Entry 2P5W (X-ray diffraction, 2.20 A resolution); this record covers chains C and E of the 5 polymer chains in the assembly.

[Chain C]
Name: Cancer/testis antigen 1B
UniProtKB: P78358 (CTG1B_HUMAN); residues 1-9 here correspond to UniProt positions 157-165 (UniProt number = residue number + 156)
Sequence (9 residues; numbered 1 to 9; the number before each row is that of its first residue):
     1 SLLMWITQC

[Chain E]
Name: Hypothetical protein
From: Homo sapiens
UniProtKB: Q2YDB4 (Q2YDB4_HUMAN); aligned to UniProt positions 22-262 over residues 1-241 (the alignment contains insertions or deletions, so no single offset holds)
Sequence (243 residues; numbered 0 to 242; the number before each row is that of its first residue; numbering starts at 0):
     0 MGVTQTPKFQ VLKTGQSMTL QCAQDMNHEY MSWYRQDPGM GLRLIHYSVS VGMTDQGEVP
    60 NGYNVSRSTI EDFPLRLLSA APSQTSVYFC ASSYLGNTGE LFFGEGSRLT VLEDLKNVFP
   120 PEVAVFEPSE AEISHTQKAT LVCLATGFYP DHVELSWWVN GKEVHSGVCT DPQPLKEQPA
   180 LNDSRYALSS RLRVSATFWQ DPRNHFRCQV QFYGLSENDE WTQDRAKPVT QIVSAEAWGR
   240 ADQ
Disordered / not traced: 242
Disulfide bonds: Cys21-Cys89, Cys142-Cys207

[Interface between chain C and chain E]
Residue-residue contacts - 10 pairs, chain C then chain E:
  Trp5(C) - Tyr93(E)
  Trp5(C) - Leu94(E)
  Trp5(C) - Gly95(E)
  Ile6(C) - Leu94(E)  hydrogen bond (backbone-backbone)
  Ile6(C) - Gly95(E)
  Thr7(C) - Gly95(E)
  Thr7(C) - Asn96(E)  hydrogen bond (side chain-backbone)
  Gln8(C) - Asn26(E)  hydrogen bond (side chain-backbone)
  Gln8(C) - Glu28(E)  hydrogen bond
  Gln8(C) - Tyr93(E)
Interface residues without a listed pair, chain C (5 interface residues in all): Met4
Interface residues without a listed pair, chain E (7 interface residues in all): Gly98

[Summary]
5 residues of chain C and 7 residues of chain E are in contact; the contacts include 4 hydrogen bonds. Polar
pairs include Thr7(C)-Asn96(E), Gln8(C)-Asn26(E) and Gln8(C)-Glu28(E).
Chain C is Cancer/testis antigen 1B and chain E is Hypothetical protein (Homo sapiens); the structure, Crystal
structures of high affinity human T-cell receptors bound to pMHC reveal native diagonal binding geometry, was
determined by X-ray diffraction (same publication as 2P5E, 2PYE and 2PYF).
